Entry 1N9X (X-ray diffraction, 1.60 A resolution); this record covers chain A.

[Chain A]
Molecule: Myoglobin
From: Physeter catodon
Reference sequence: P02185 (MYG_PHYCA); residues 0-153 here correspond to UniProt positions 1-154 (UniProt number = residue number + 1)
Amino-acid sequence (154 residues; each row starts with the number of its first residue; numbering starts at 0):
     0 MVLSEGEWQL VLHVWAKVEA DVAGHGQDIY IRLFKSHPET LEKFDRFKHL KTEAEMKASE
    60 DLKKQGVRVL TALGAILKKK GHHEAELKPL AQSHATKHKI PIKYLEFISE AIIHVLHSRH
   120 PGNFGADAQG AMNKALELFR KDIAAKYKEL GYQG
Differences from the reference sequence: engineered mutation Y29 (Leu30 in P02185), Q64 (His65 in P02185), R67 (Thr68 in P02185)
Ion coordination: heme Fe: H93 (together with hydroxide ion)
Ligand contacts:
  - heme (HEM): T39, K42, F43, R45, F46, Q64, R67, V68, A71, L72, L89, S92, H93, H97, I99, Y103, L104, I107, F138
  - hydroxide ion (OH): Y29, F43, Q64, V68, H93
Swiss-Prot annotation at these positions:
  - binding site (heme b): H93
  - modified residue: S3 (Phosphoserine)

[Overview]
Chain A binds hydroxide ion and heme. From UniProt: heme b-binding residue H93.
Chain A is Myoglobin (Physeter catodon); the structure, structure of microgravity-grown oxidized myoglobin
mutant YQR (ISS8A), was determined by X-ray diffraction (same publication as 1N9F, 1N9H, 1N9I and 1NAZ).
